PDB entry 1LMO | X-ray diffraction, 1.80 A resolution | chain A

Chain A:
Protein: Lysozyme
Source organism: Oncorhynchus mykiss
Notes: EC 3.2.1.17
Reference sequence: P11941 (LYC2_ONCMY); residues 1-129 here correspond to UniProt positions 16-144 (UniProt number = residue number + 15)
Chain sequence (129 residues; each row starts with the number of its first residue):
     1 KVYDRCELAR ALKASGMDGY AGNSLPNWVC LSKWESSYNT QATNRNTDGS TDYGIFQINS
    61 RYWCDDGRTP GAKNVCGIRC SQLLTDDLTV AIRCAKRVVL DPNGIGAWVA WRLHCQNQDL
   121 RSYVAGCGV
Construct notes: conflict Asp-86 (Ala101 in P11941)
UniProt features mapped onto this chain:
  - active site: Glu-35, Asp-52
Disulfides: Cys-6/Cys-127, Cys-30/Cys-115, Cys-64/Cys-80, Cys-76/Cys-94

Summary:
UniProt lists active-site residues Glu-35 and Asp-52.
Chain A is Lysozyme (Oncorhynchus mykiss); the structure, The crystal structures of three complexes between
chitooligosaccharides and lysozyme from the rainbow trout, was determined by X-ray diffraction together with
1LMP and 1LMQ from the same study.
